Entry 2D5A (X-ray diffraction, 1.70 A resolution); this record covers chain A.

[Chain A]
Molecule: hypothetical protein PH1109
Organism: Pyrococcus horikoshii
Reference sequence: O58836 (O58836_PYRHO); residue numbers follow UniProt; this construct covers 1-144
Chain sequence (144 residues; row label = number of the first residue in the row):
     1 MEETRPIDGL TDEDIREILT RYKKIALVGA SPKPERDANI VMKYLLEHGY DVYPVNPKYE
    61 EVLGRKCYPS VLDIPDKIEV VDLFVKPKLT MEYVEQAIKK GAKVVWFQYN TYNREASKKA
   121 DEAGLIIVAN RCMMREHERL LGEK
Unresolved in the structure: 143-144
Ligand contacts: coenzyme A (COA): V28, G29, S31, P32, K33, R36, D37, V41, V55, N56, P57, K58, Y59, F84, V85, K86, L89, Y93, Q108, Y109, N110, T111, C132, M134, R135

[Summary]
Bound to chain A: coenzyme A.
Chain A is hypothetical protein PH1109 (Pyrococcus horikoshii); the structure, hypothetical protein from
Pyrococcus horikoshii OT3, was determined by X-ray diffraction, deposited together with 2D59.
